7PX9 - chains E and G of the 7 polymer chains in the assembly; structure by electron microscopy, 3.80 A resolution.

[Chain E]
Molecule: AAA ATPase forming ring-shaped complexes
Organism: Mycobacterium tuberculosis
Reference sequence: A0A045JPX7 (A0A045JPX7_MYCTX); numbering as in UniProt (aligned over 1-609)
Chain sequence (609 residues; numbered 1 to 609; the number before each row is that of its first residue):
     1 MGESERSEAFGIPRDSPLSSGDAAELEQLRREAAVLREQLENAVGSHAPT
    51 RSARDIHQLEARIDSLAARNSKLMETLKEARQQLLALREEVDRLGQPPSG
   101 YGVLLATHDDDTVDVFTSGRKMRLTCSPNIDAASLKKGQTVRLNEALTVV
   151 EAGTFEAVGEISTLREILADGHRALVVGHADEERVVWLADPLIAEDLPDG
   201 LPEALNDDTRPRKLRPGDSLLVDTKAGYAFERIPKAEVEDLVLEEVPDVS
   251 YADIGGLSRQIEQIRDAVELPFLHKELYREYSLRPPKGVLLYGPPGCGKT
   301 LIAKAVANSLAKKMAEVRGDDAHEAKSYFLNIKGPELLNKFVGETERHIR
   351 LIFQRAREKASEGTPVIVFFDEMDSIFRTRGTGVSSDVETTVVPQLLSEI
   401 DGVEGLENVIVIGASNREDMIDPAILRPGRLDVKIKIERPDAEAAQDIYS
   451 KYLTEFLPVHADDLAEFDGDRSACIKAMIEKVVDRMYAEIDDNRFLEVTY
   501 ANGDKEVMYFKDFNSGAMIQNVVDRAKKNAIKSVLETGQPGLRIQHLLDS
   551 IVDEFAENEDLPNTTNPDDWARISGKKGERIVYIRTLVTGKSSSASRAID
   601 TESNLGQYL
Disordered / not traced: 1-96, 194-210, 590-609
Metal / ion sites: Mg2+: Thr300 (together with ATP)
Ligand contacts:
  - ATP (adenosine-5'-triphosphate), molecule 1: Asp253, Ile254, Gly255, Pro294, Pro295, Gly296, Cys297, Gly298, Lys299, Thr300, Leu301, Glu372, Asn416, Ile448, Tyr452, Gly516, Ala517, Gln520
  - ATP, molecule 2: Leu397, Asp401, Arg427, Arg430
What the authors report for this chain:
  - mutagenesis - K340A: abolished catalytic activity on ATP
  - mutagenesis - K340A: decreased catalytic activity on PupDHFR

[Chain G]
Molecule: Prokaryotic ubiquitin-like protein Pup
Organism: Mycobacterium tuberculosis
Reference sequence: A0A045GWT8 (A0A045GWT8_MYCTX); residues 1-64 here = UniProt positions 1-64
Chain sequence (66 residues; row label = number of the first residue in the row; numbers below 1 keep their minus sign (Gly-1 is residue -1)):
    -1 GSMAQEQTKRGGGGGDDDDIAGSTAAGQERREKLTEETDDLLDEIDDVLE
    49 ENAEDFVRAYVQKGGQ
Disordered / not traced: 16-64
Construct notes: expression tag (-1 to 0)

[Interface between chain E and chain G]
Contacting residue pairs - 13 pairs, chain E then chain G:
  Lys340(E) with Gln5(G); Thr6(G), hydrogen bond (backbone-backbone)
  Phe341(E) with Gln5(G); Thr6(G); Arg8(G)
  Val342(E) with Gln5(G); Thr6(G), hydrogen bond (backbone-backbone); Lys7(G)
  Val384(E) with Met1(G)
  Ser385(E) with Met1(G); Ala2(G); Gln3(G), hydrogen bond
  Val388(E) with Gln5(G)
Interface residues without a listed pair, chain E (7 interface residues in all): Ser386
Interface residues without a listed pair, chain G (8 interface residues in all): Ser0

[Summary]
7 residues of chain E face 8 of chain G across their interface, with 3 hydrogen bonds. Polar contacts include
Ser385(E)-Gln3(G), Lys340(E)-Thr6(G) and Val342(E)-Thr6(G). Bound to chain E: ATP. The paper reports that
K340A of chain E abolishes catalytic activity on ATP; K340A of chain E reduces catalytic activity on PupDHFR.
Chain E is AAA ATPase forming ring-shaped complexes and chain G is Prokaryotic ubiquitin-like protein Pup,
both from Mycobacterium tuberculosis; the structure, Substrate-engaged mycobacterial Proteasome-associated
ATPase - focused 3D refinement (state A), was determined by electron microscopy (same publication as 7PXA,
7PXB, 7PXC and 7PXD).
